PDB entry 4IRM | X-ray diffraction, 3.50 A resolution | chain A

Chain A:
Molecule: Mn transporter; MntC
Source organism: Synechocystis sp
Reference sequence: Q79EF9 (Q79EF9_SYNY3); numbering as in UniProt (aligned over 1-330)
Sequence (330 residues; row label = number of the first residue in the row):
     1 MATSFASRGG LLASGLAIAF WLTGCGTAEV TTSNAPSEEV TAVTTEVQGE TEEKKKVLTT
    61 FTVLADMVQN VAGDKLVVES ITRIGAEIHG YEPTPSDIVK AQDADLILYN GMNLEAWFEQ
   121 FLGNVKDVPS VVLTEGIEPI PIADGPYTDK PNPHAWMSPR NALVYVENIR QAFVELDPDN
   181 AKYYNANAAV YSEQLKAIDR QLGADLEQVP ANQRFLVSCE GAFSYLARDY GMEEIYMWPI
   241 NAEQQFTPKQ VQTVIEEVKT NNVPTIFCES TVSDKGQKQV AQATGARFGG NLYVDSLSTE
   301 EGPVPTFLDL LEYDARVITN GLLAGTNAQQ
Unresolved in the structure: 1-53, 98-101, 232-233, 324-330
Disulfide bonds: C219-C268
Differences from the reference sequence: engineered mutation A116 (Arg in Q79EF9)
Bound ions: Mn2+: H89, H154, E220, D295

Summary:
H89, H154, E220 and D295 form the Mn2+ site.
Chain A is Mn transporter; MntC (Synechocystis sp); the structure, Crystal structure of mntc r116a mutant
exhibits flexibility in the c-terminal domain, was determined by X-ray diffraction, deposited together with
3UJP.
